PDB entry 3HEE | X-ray diffraction, 2.00 A resolution | chains A and B

# Chain A (and B)
Name: Ribose-5-phosphate isomerase
Organism: Clostridium thermocellum
Notes: EC 5.3.1.6; chain B of this document is another copy of the same molecule, construct and numbering; everything in this record applies to it too
Reference sequence: A3DIL8 (A3DIL8_CLOTH); residue numbers follow UniProt; this construct covers 1-149
Sequence (149 residues; row label = number of the first residue in the row):
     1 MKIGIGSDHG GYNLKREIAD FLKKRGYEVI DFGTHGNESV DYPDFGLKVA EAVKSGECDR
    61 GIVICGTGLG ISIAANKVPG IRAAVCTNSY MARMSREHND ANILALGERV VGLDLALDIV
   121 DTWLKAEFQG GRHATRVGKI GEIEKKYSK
Unresolved in the structure: 149
Residues lining bound ligands:
  - ribose-5-phosphate (R5P), molecule 1: Asp-8, His-9, Gly-10, Tyr-42, Cys-65, Gly-66, Thr-67, Leu-69, Gly-70, Arg-109
  - ribose-5-phosphate (R5P), molecule 2: His-98, Asn-99, Arg-132, His-133, Arg-136

# Interface between chain A and chain B
Residue-residue contacts (83; chain A residue first):
  His-9(A) / Arg-136(B)
  Ser-39(A) / Arg-136(B)  hydrogen bond
  Val-40(A) / Arg-136(B)  hydrogen bond (backbone-side chain)
  Asp-41(A) / Arg-136(B)  salt bridge
  Asp-41(A) / Lys-139(B)  salt bridge
  Tyr-42(A) / Asn-99(B)  hydrogen bond
  Tyr-42(A) / Arg-136(B)
  Tyr-42(A) / Ile-140(B)
  Pro-43(A) / Arg-136(B)
  Pro-43(A) / Lys-139(B)
  Pro-43(A) / Ile-140(B)  hydrophobic
  Pro-43(A) / Ile-143(B)
  Asp-44(A) / Lys-139(B)  salt bridge
  Leu-47(A) / Ile-143(B)  hydrophobic
  Glu-51(A) / Lys-146(B)  salt bridge
  Glu-51(A) / Tyr-147(B)  hydrogen bond
  Thr-67(A) / Met-91(B)
  Thr-67(A) / Met-94(B)
  Leu-69(A) / Ala-84(B)  hydrophobic
  Leu-69(A) / Val-85(B)
  Leu-69(A) / Met-91(B)
  Leu-69(A) / Ser-95(B)
  Leu-69(A) / Asn-99(B)
  Gly-70(A) / Asn-99(B)
  Ile-73(A) / Asn-76(B)
  Ile-73(A) / Ala-83(B)
  Ala-74(A) / Ile-143(B)
  Asn-76(A) / Ile-73(B)
  Asn-76(A) / Asn-76(B)
  Asn-76(A) / Lys-77(B)  hydrogen bond (backbone-side chain)
  Lys-77(A) / Asn-76(B)  hydrogen bond (side chain-backbone)
  Lys-77(A) / Val-78(B)  hydrogen bond (side chain-backbone)
  Lys-77(A) / Ile-81(B)  hydrogen bond (side chain-backbone)
  Lys-77(A) / Ile-143(B)
  Lys-77(A) / Glu-144(B)  salt bridge
  Val-78(A) / Lys-77(B)  hydrogen bond (backbone-side chain)
  Val-78(A) / Ile-143(B)  hydrophobic
  Pro-79(A) / Tyr-147(B)
  Ile-81(A) / Lys-77(B)  hydrogen bond (backbone-side chain)
  Ala-83(A) / Ile-73(B)
  Ala-84(A) / Leu-69(B)  hydrophobic
  Val-85(A) / Leu-69(B)
  Thr-87(A) / Thr-87(B)  hydrogen bond
  Thr-87(A) / Met-91(B)
  Asn-88(A) / Val-110(B)
  Tyr-90(A) / Arg-109(B)
  Tyr-90(A) / Val-110(B)  hydrophobic
  Met-91(A) / Thr-67(B)
  Met-91(A) / Leu-69(B)
  Met-91(A) / Thr-87(B)
  Met-91(A) / Val-110(B)  hydrophobic
  Met-94(A) / Thr-67(B)
  Ser-95(A) / Leu-69(B)
  Asn-99(A) / Tyr-42(B)  hydrogen bond
  Asn-99(A) / Leu-69(B)
  Asn-99(A) / Gly-70(B)
  Arg-109(A) / Tyr-90(B)
  Val-110(A) / Asn-88(B)
  Val-110(A) / Tyr-90(B)  hydrophobic
  Val-110(A) / Met-91(B)  hydrophobic
  Arg-136(A) / His-9(B)
  Arg-136(A) / Val-40(B)  hydrogen bond (side chain-backbone)
  Arg-136(A) / Asp-41(B)  salt bridge
  Arg-136(A) / Tyr-42(B)
  Arg-136(A) / Pro-43(B)
  Lys-139(A) / Asp-41(B)  salt bridge
  Lys-139(A) / Pro-43(B)
  Lys-139(A) / Asp-44(B)  salt bridge
  Ile-140(A) / Tyr-42(B)
  Ile-140(A) / Pro-43(B)  hydrophobic
  Ile-140(A) / Lys-77(B)
  Ile-143(A) / Pro-43(B)
  Ile-143(A) / Leu-47(B)  hydrophobic
  Ile-143(A) / Ala-74(B)
  Ile-143(A) / Lys-77(B)
  Ile-143(A) / Val-78(B)  hydrophobic
  Glu-144(A) / Lys-77(B)  salt bridge
  Lys-146(A) / Glu-51(B)  salt bridge
  Tyr-147(A) / Glu-51(B)  hydrogen bond
  Tyr-147(A) / Pro-79(B)
  Tyr-147(A) / Ser-148(B)
  Ser-148(A) / Tyr-147(B)
  Ser-148(A) / Ser-148(B)
Other interface residues (no listed pair), chain A (46 interface residues in all): Lys-54, Gly-80, Arg-82, Cys-86, His-98, Thr-135, Val-137
Other interface residues (no listed pair), chain B (46 interface residues in all): Ser-39, Lys-54, Gly-80, Arg-82, Cys-86, His-98, Thr-135, Val-137

# Overview
The chain A/chain B interface involves 46 residues from each chain, with 14 hydrogen bonds and 10 salt
bridges. Polar pairs include Asp-41(A)/Arg-136(B), Asp-41(A)/Lys-139(B) and Asp-44(A)/Lys-139(B). Chain A
binds ribose-5-phosphate.
Chain A and chain B are both Ribose-5-phosphate isomerase (Clostridium thermocellum); the structure,
Structural study of Clostridium thermocellum Ribose-5-Phosphate Isomerase B and ribose-5-phosphate, was
determined by X-ray diffraction (same publication as 3PH3, 3PH4 and 3HE8).
